Entry 9UUU (electron microscopy, 3.17 A resolution); this record covers chains C and F of the 6 polymer chains in the assembly.

# Chain C
Molecule: Na(+)-translocating NADH-quinone reductase subunit C
Organism: Vibrio cholerae O395
Notes: EC 7.2.1.1
UniProtKB: A5F5Y7 (NQRC_VIBC3); residues 1-257 here = UniProt positions 1-257
Sequence (257 residues; numbered 1 to 257; the number before each row is that of its first residue):
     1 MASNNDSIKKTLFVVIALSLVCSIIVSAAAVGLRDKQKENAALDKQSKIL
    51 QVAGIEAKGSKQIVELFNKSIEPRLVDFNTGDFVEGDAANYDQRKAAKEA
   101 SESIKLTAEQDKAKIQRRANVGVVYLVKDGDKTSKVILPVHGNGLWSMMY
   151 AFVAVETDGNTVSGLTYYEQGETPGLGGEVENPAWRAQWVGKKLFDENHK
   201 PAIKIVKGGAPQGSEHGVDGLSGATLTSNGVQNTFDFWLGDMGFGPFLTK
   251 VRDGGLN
Not modelled in the structure: 1-5, 257
Ligand contacts:
  - Ca2+ (CA): Ala-97, His-141, Tyr-150
  - FMN (flavin mononucleotide): Leu-145, Trp-146, Glu-172, Thr-173, Leu-176, Gly-177, Lys-207, Gly-223, Ala-224, Thr-225, Leu-226, Thr-227
Swiss-Prot annotation at these positions:
  - modified residue: Thr-225 (FMN phosphoryl threonine)

# Chain F
Molecule: Na(+)-translocating NADH-quinone reductase subunit F
Organism: Vibrio cholerae O395
Notes: EC 7.2.1.1
UniProtKB: A5F5Y4 (NQRF_VIBC3); residue numbers follow UniProt; this construct covers 1-408
Sequence (414 residues; numbered 1 to 414; the number before each row is that of its first residue):
     1 MSTIIFGVVMFTLIILALVLVILFAKSKLVPTGDITISINGDPEKAIVTQ
    51 PGGKLLTALAGAGVFVSSACGGGGSCGQCRVKIKSGGGDILPTELDHISK
   101 GEAREGERLACQVAVKADMDLELPEEIFGVKKWECTVISNDNKATFIKEL
   151 KLAIPDGESVPFRAGGYIQIEAPAHHVKYADFDVPEKYRGDWDKFNLFRY
   201 ESKVDEPIIRAYSMANYPEEFGIIMLNVRIATPPPNNPNVPPGQMSSYIW
   251 SLKAGDKCTISGPFGEFFAKDTDAEMVFIGGGAGMAPMRSHIFDQLKRLK
   301 SKRKMSYWYGARSKREMFYVEDFDGLAAENDNFVWHCALSDPQPEDNWTG
   351 YTGFIHNVLYENYLKDHEAPEDCEYYMCGPPMMNAAVINMLKNLGVEEEN
   401 ILLDDFGGHHHHHH
Not modelled in the structure: 409-414
Differences from the reference sequence: expression tag (409-414)
Ligand contacts:
  - FAD (flavin-adenine dinucleotide): Tyr-167, Ile-208, Arg-210, Ala-211, Tyr-212, Ser-213, Asn-227, Val-228, Arg-229, Ala-231, Thr-232, Pro-233, Pro-234, Val-240, Pro-241, Pro-242, Gly-243, Gln-244, Met-245, Ser-246, Phe-406, Gly-407
  - 2Fe-2S cluster (FES): Cys-70, Gly-71, Gly-74, Gly-77, Gln-78, Cys-79, Leu-109, Ala-110, Cys-111, Gln-112
  - NADH (NAI; 1,4-dihydronicotinamide adenine dinucleotide): Ile-147, Arg-229, Gly-281, Gly-282, Ala-283, Tyr-309, Gly-310, Ala-311, Arg-312, Glu-316, Phe-318, Ser-340, Gly-379, Pro-380, Pro-381, Met-383, Asp-405, Phe-406
Swiss-Prot annotation at these positions:
  - binding site ([2Fe-2S] cluster): Cys-70, Cys-76, Cys-79, Cys-111

# Interface between chain C and chain F
Residue-residue contacts - 15 pairs, chain C then chain F:
  Leu-12(C) / Val-19(F)  hydrophobic
  Val-15(C) / Ile-15(F)  hydrophobic
  Val-15(C) / Val-19(F)  hydrophobic
  Ile-16(C) / Thr-12(F)
  Ile-16(C) / Leu-16(F)  hydrophobic
  Ser-19(C) / Phe-11(F)
  Ser-19(C) / Ile-15(F)
  Ser-23(C) / Val-8(F)
  Ser-23(C) / Phe-11(F)
  Ile-24(C) / Val-8(F)  hydrophobic
  Ser-27(C) / Ile-4(F)
  Ser-27(C) / Gly-7(F)
  Ser-27(C) / Val-8(F)
  Val-31(C) / Thr-3(F)
  Val-31(C) / Ile-4(F)  hydrophobic
Also at the interface, not in a pair above, chain C (12 interface residues in all): Leu-20, Cys-22, Ala-28, Arg-34
Also at the interface, not in a pair above, chain F (10 interface residues in all): Leu-23

# Summary
12 residues of chain C and 10 residues of chain F are in contact. Bound to chain C: flavin mononucleotide and
Ca2+. Chain F binds 2Fe-2S cluster, flavin-adenine dinucleotide and NADH. UniProt lists 4 [2Fe-2S]
cluster-binding residues on chain F.
Chain C is Na(+)-translocating NADH-quinone reductase subunit C and chain F is Na(+)-translocating
NADH-quinone reductase subunit F, both from Vibrio cholerae O395; the structure, Cryo-EM structure of
Na+-translocating NADH-ubiquinone oxidoreductase from Vibrio cholerae reduced by NADH, was determined by
electron microscopy, deposited together with 9U5G, 9UD3, 9UD4, 9UD5, 9UD6, 9UD8 and 4 further entries.
